PDB entry 7RZS | electron microscopy, 2.52 A resolution | chains A and F of the 6 polymer chains in the assembly

== Chain A ==
Molecule: SARS-CoV-2 HR1 L938F linked to a scaffold, Spike protein S2'
From: Nostoc punctiforme (strain ATCC 29133 / PCC 73102)
UniProtKB: chimeric construct of B2J981, P0DTC2: residues 742-915 from B2J981 (B2J981_NOSP7) positions 5-178 (UniProt number = residue number - 737); residues 917-988 from P0DTC2 (SPIKE_SARS2) positions 917-988 (same numbers)
Sequence (257 residues; row label = number of the first residue in the row):
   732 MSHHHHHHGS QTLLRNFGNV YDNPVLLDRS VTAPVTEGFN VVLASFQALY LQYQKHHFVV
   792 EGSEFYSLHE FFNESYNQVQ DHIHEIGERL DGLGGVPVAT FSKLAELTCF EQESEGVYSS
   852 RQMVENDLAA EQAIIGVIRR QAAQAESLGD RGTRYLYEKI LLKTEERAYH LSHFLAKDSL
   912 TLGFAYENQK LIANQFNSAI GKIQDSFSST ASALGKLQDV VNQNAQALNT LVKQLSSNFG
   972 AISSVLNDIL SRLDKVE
Disordered / not traced: 732-917
Differences from the reference sequence: initiating methionine (732); expression tag (733-741); linker (916); engineered mutation Phe938 (Leu in P0DTC2)

== Chain F ==
Molecule: Spike protein S2'
From: Severe acute respiratory syndrome coronavirus 2
UniProtKB: P0DTC2 (SPIKE_SARS2); numbering as in UniProt (aligned over 1162-1201)
Sequence (41 residues; numbered 1161 to 1201; the number before each row is that of its first residue):
  1161 GPDVDLGDIS GINASVVNIQ KEIDRLNEVA KNLNESLIDL Q
Disordered / not traced: 1161-1163, 1201
Differences from the reference sequence: expression tag (1161)
Swiss-Prot annotation at these positions:
  - glycosylation (N-linked (GlcNAc...) asparagine): Asn1173 (complex), Asn1194 (complex)
  - natural variant: Val1176 (V1176F: In strain: Gamma/P.1, Theta/P.3 and 1 more)

== Chain A / chain F interface ==
Residue-residue contacts (44; chain A residue first):
  Asn919(A) - Leu1200(F)
  Leu922(A) - Asp1199(F)
  Ile923(A) - Ile1198(F)  hydrophobic
  Gln926(A) - Glu1195(F)  hydrogen bond (side chain-backbone)
  Gln926(A) - Ser1196(F)  hydrogen bond (side chain-backbone)
  Gln926(A) - Leu1197(F)  hydrogen bond (side chain-backbone)
  Gln926(A) - Ile1198(F)
  Ser929(A) - Ser1196(F)  hydrogen bond
  Ala930(A) - Leu1193(F)  hydrophobic
  Ala930(A) - Ser1196(F)
  Lys933(A) - Val1189(F)
  Lys933(A) - Asn1192(F)  hydrogen bond (side chain-backbone)
  Lys933(A) - Leu1193(F)
  Lys933(A) - Glu1195(F)
  Lys933(A) - Ser1196(F)  hydrogen bond
  Asp936(A) - Arg1185(F)  salt bridge
  Ser937(A) - Leu1186(F)
  Ser940(A) - Glu1182(F)
  Ser940(A) - Arg1185(F)
  Thr941(A) - Leu1186(F)
  Ser943(A) - Glu1182(F)  hydrogen bond
  Ala944(A) - Ile1179(F)  hydrophobic
  Ala944(A) - Glu1182(F)
  Lys947(A) - Val1177(F)
  Lys947(A) - Asn1178(F)
  Lys947(A) - Ile1179(F)
  Lys947(A) - Glu1182(F)  salt bridge
  Leu948(A) - Val1177(F)  hydrophobic
  Leu948(A) - Ile1179(F)  hydrophobic
  Val951(A) - Ser1175(F)
  Val951(A) - Val1176(F)
  Val951(A) - Val1177(F)  hydrophobic
  Gln954(A) - Ser1175(F)
  Asn955(A) - Ala1174(F)
  Asn955(A) - Ser1175(F)  hydrogen bond (side chain-backbone)
  Ala958(A) - Ile1172(F)
  Ala958(A) - Asn1173(F)
  Thr961(A) - Ile1172(F)
  Leu962(A) - Ile1169(F)  hydrophobic
  Gln965(A) - Asp1168(F)  hydrogen bond (side chain-backbone)
  Gln965(A) - Ile1169(F)
  Asn969(A) - Gly1167(F)  hydrogen bond (side chain-backbone)
  Ile973(A) - Leu1166(F)  hydrophobic
  Val976(A) - Val1164(F)  hydrophobic

== In short ==
Chain A and chain F each contribute 25 residues to their interface, with 10 hydrogen bonds and 2 salt bridges.
Polar pairs include Asp936(A)-Arg1185(F), Lys947(A)-Glu1182(F) and Gln926(A)-Glu1195(F).
Chain A is SARS-CoV-2 HR1 L938F linked to a scaffold, Spike protein S2' (Nostoc punctiforme (strain ATCC 29133
/ PCC 73102)) and chain F is Spike protein S2' (Severe acute respiratory syndrome coronavirus 2); the
structure, Cryo-EM structure of the SARS-CoV-2 HR1HR2 fusion core complex with L938F mutation, was determined
by electron microscopy together with 7RZQ, 7RZR, 7RZT, 7RZU and 7RZV from the same study.
